9JH9 - chains A and B of the 6 polymer chains in the assembly; structure by electron microscopy, 3.42 A resolution.

Chain A (and B):
Molecule: Clostridium perfringen Argonaute(CpAgo)
Source organism: Clostridium perfringens
Notes: chain B of this document is another copy of the same molecule, construct and numbering; everything in this record applies to it too
Sequence (751 residues; row label = number of the first residue in the row):
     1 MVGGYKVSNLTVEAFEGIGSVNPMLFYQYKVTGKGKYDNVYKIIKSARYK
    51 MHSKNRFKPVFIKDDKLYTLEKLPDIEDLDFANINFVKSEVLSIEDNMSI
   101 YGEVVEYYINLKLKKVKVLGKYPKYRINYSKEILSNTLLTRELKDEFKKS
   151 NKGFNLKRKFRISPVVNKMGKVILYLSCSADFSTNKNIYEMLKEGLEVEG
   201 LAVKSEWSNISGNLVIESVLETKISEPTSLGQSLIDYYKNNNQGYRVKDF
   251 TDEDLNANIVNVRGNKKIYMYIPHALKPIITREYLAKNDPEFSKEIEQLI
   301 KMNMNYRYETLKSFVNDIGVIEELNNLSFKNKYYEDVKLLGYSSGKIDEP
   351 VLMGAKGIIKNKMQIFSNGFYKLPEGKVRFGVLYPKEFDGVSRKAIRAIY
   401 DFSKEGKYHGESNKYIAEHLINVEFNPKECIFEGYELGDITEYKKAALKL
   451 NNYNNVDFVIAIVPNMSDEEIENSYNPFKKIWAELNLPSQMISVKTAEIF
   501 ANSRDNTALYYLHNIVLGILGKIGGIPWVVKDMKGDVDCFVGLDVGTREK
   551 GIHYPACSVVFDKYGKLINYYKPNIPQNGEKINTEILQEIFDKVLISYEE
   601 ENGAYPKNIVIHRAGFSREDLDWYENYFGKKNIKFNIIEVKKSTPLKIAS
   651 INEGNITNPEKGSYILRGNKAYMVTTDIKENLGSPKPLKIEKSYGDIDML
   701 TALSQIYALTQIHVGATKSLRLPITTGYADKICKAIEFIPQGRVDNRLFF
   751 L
Unresolved in the structure: 1-6
Ion coordination: Mn2+ site 1: Asp-544 (shared with 1 residue of chain E); Mn2+ site 2: Leu-751 (shared with 2 residues of chain C)

Chain A / chain B interface:
Pairs across the interface (71; chain A residue first):
  Asp-38(A) with Asn-240(B); Asn-241(B)
  Asn-240(A) with Asp-38(B)
  Asn-241(A) with Asp-38(B)
  Asp-439(A) with Lys-631(B), salt bridge
  Ile-440(A) with Gln-588(B); Asp-592(B)
  Thr-441(A) with Asp-592(B), hydrogen bond; Ile-596(B); Tyr-605(B); Lys-631(B)
  Lys-444(A) with Glu-589(B), salt bridge; Asp-592(B); Ile-596(B)
  Lys-445(A) with Glu-599(B), salt bridge; Tyr-605(B)
  Leu-448(A) with Ile-596(B), hydrophobic
  Lys-480(A) with Glu-589(B), salt bridge
  Ile-481(A) with Lys-593(B)
  Glu-484(A) with Lys-593(B), salt bridge
  Leu-485(A) with Arg-743(B)
  Arg-548(A) with Ile-575(B); Pro-576(B), hydrogen bond (side chain-backbone)
  Lys-550(A) with Asn-578(B), hydrogen bond (backbone-side chain)
  Gly-551(A) with Gly-551(B)
  Ile-552(A) with Pro-576(B); Gln-577(B); Asn-578(B)
  His-553(A) with Pro-576(B)
  Asn-574(A) with Ile-736(B); Glu-737(B); Ile-739(B)
  Ile-575(A) with Arg-548(B); Ile-736(B), hydrophobic; Glu-737(B)
  Pro-576(A) with Arg-548(B), hydrogen bond (backbone-side chain); Ile-552(B); His-553(B); Pro-576(B), hydrophobic
  Gln-577(A) with Ile-552(B)
  Asn-578(A) with Lys-550(B), hydrogen bond (side chain-backbone); Ile-552(B)
  Gln-588(A) with Ile-440(B)
  Glu-589(A) with Lys-444(B), salt bridge; Lys-480(B), salt bridge
  Asp-592(A) with Ile-440(B); Thr-441(B), hydrogen bond; Lys-444(B)
  Lys-593(A) with Ile-481(B); Glu-484(B), salt bridge
  Ile-596(A) with Thr-441(B); Lys-444(B); Lys-445(B); Leu-448(B), hydrophobic
  Glu-599(A) with Lys-445(B), salt bridge
  Tyr-605(A) with Thr-441(B); Lys-445(B)
  Lys-631(A) with Asp-439(B), salt bridge; Thr-441(B)
  Ile-736(A) with Asn-574(B); Ile-575(B), hydrophobic
  Glu-737(A) with Asn-574(B); Ile-575(B)
  Ile-739(A) with Asn-574(B)
  Pro-740(A) with Gln-741(B)
  Gln-741(A) with Pro-740(B); Gln-741(B), hydrogen bond (backbone-side chain); Gly-742(B)
  Gly-742(A) with Gln-741(B); Gly-742(B)
  Arg-743(A) with Leu-485(B)
Interface residues without a listed pair, chain A (39 interface residues in all): Val-744
Interface residues without a listed pair, chain B (39 interface residues in all): Val-744

Overview:
The chain A/chain B interface involves 39 residues from each chain; the contacts include 7 hydrogen bonds and
10 salt bridges. Among the polar pairs are Asp-439(A)/Lys-631(B), Lys-444(A)/Glu-589(B) and
Lys-445(A)/Glu-599(B).
Both chains are Clostridium perfringen Argonaute(CpAgo) (Clostridium perfringens). Entry 9JH9 (Cryo-EM
structure of CpAgo_gDNA-tg_ssDNA dimeric ternary complex) was determined by electron microscopy.
